PDB entry 6L71 | X-ray diffraction, 2.11 A resolution | chains A and C

== Chain A ==
Protein: NAD-dependent protein deacetylase sirtuin-2
Source organism: Homo sapiens
Notes: EC 2.3.1.286
UniProtKB: Q8IXJ6 (SIR2_HUMAN); numbering as in UniProt (aligned over 52-355)
Amino-acid sequence (304 residues; each row starts with the number of its first residue):
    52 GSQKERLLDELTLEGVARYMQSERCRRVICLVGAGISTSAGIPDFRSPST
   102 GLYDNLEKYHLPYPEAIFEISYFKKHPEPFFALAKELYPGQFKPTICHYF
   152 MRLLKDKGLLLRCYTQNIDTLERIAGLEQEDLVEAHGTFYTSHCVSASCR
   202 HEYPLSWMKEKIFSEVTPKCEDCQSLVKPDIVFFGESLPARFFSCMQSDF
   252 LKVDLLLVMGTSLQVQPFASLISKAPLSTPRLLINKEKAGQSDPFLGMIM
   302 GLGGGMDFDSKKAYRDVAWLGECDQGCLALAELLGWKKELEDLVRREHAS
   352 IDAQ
Not modelled in the structure: 52, 298-304
Residues lining bound ligands:
  - nicotinamide (NCA): Ala85, Ser88, Ile93, Pro94, Asp95, Phe96, Gln167, Asn168, Ile169, Asp170
  - YDD / YOY: Gly84, Ala85, Gly86, Thr89, Asp95, Phe96, Arg97, Ser98, Phe119, Phe131, Ala135, Leu138, Tyr139, Pro140, Phe143, Gln167, Asn168, Ile169, Asp170, His187, Phe190, Ile232, Val233, Phe235, Gly261, Thr262, Ser263, Leu264, Val266, Asn286, Lys287, Glu288, Gly322, Glu323, Cys324
Curated features (UniProtKB/Swiss-Prot):
  - active site: His187 (Proton acceptor)
  - binding site (NAD(+)): Ala85 to Thr89, Asp95 to Arg97, Gln167 to Asp170, Thr262, Ser263, Asn286 to Glu288, Cys324
  - binding site (Zn(2+)): Cys195, Cys200, Cys221, Cys224
  - modified residue (Phosphoserine): Ser53, Ser100, Ser207
  - mutagenesis: Ser53 (S53A: Reduces deacetylase activity), Arg97 (R97A: No effect on deacetylase activity), Ser98 (S98A: Inhibits deacetylase activity), Ser100 (S100A: Reduces deacetylase activity), Glu116 (E116A: Reduces binding for the peptide inhibitor S2iL5), Glu120 (E120A: Reduces binding for the peptide inhibitor S2iL5), Gln167 (Q167A: Reduces deacetylase activity. Inhibits the block of entry to chromosome condensation and subsequent hyperploidy cell formation in response to mitotic stress ...), Asn168 (N168A: Abolishes deacetylation of alpha-tubulin. Inhibits deacetylation of histone H3 at 'Lys-18' ...), Asp170 (D170A/N: Reduces deacetylase activity), His187 (H187Y/A: Inhibits deacetylase activity toward histone, alpha-tubulin, FZR1 and CDC20. No effect on CDK2-dependent phosphorylation ...), Phe244 (F244A: Strongly reduces binding for the peptide inhibitor S2iL5), Gln265 (Q265A: Reduces binding for the peptide inhibitor S2iL5), 6 further mutagenesis entries in UniProt

== Chain C ==
Protein: Pro-arg-lys-gln-leu-ala
Amino-acid sequence (6 residues; each row starts with the number of its first residue):
     7 PRKQLA

== How chain A and chain C interact ==
Residue-residue contacts (21; chain A residue first):
  Arg97(A) with Leu11(C)
  Glu116(A) with Leu11(C)
  His187(A) with Lys9(C)
  Val233(A) with Lys9(C), hydrogen bond (backbone-side chain)
  Phe234(A) with Lys9(C)
  Phe235(A) with Lys9(C); Gln10(C); Leu11(C), hydrophobic
  Gly236(A) with Arg8(C); Lys9(C), hydrogen bond (backbone-backbone)
  Glu237(A) with Arg8(C); Lys9(C), hydrogen bond (backbone-backbone)
  Leu239(A) with Lys9(C)
  Gln265(A) with Leu11(C); Ala12(C)
  Val266(A) with Lys9(C); Gln10(C)
  Gln267(A) with Arg8(C); Lys9(C); Gln10(C), hydrogen bond (backbone-backbone)
  Pro268(A) with Arg8(C)
Other interface residues (no listed pair), chain A (15 interface residues in all): Ser238, Phe244
Other interface residues (no listed pair), chain C (6 interface residues in all): Pro7

== Overview ==
15 residues of chain A face 6 of chain C across their interface, with 4 hydrogen bonds. Polar pairs include
Val233(A)-Lys9(C), Gly236(A)-Lys9(C) and Glu237(A)-Lys9(C). Ligands of chain A: nicotinamide and YDD / YOY.
Chain A is NAD-dependent protein deacetylase sirtuin-2 (Homo sapiens) and chain C is Pro-arg-lys-gln-leu-ala;
the structure, Sirtuin 2 demyristoylation native intermediate I & II mixture, was determined by X-ray
diffraction.
